4WFI - chain A; structure by X-ray diffraction, 1.45 A resolution.

== Chain A ==
Protein: Cutinase
Organism: Saccharomonospora viridis
UniProtKB: W0TJ64 (W0TJ64_9PSEU); residue numbers follow UniProt; this construct covers 47-304
Chain sequence (273 residues; row label = number of the first residue in the row):
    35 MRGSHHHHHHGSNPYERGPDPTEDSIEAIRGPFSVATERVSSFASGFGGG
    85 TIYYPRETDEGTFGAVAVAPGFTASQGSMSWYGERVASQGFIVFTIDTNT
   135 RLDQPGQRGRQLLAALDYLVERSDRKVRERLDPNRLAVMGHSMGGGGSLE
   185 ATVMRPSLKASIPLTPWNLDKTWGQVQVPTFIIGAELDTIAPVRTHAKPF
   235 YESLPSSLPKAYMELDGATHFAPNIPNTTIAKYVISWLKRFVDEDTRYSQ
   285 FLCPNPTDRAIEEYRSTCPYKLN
Not modelled in the structure: 35-46, 305-307
Disulfide bonds: Cys-287/Cys-302
Construct notes: expression tag (35-46, 305-307); engineered mutation Pro-226 (Ser in W0TJ64)

== Summary ==
Chain A is Cutinase (Saccharomonospora viridis); the structure, Crystal structure of PET-degrading cutinase
Cut190 S226P mutant in Ca(2+)-free state, was determined by X-ray diffraction together with 4WFJ and 4WFK from
the same study.
